PDB entry 5NSR | electron microscopy, 3.80 A resolution | chains M and F of the 8 polymer chains in the assembly

Chain M:
Protein: RNA polymerase sigma-54 factor
From: Klebsiella pneumoniae
Reference sequence: A0A0J4U551 (A0A0J4U551_KLEPN); the construct has insertions or renumbered stretches relative to UniProt, so the offset changes along the chain: -101 to 15 = UniProt 1-117; 118-257 = UniProt 118-257; 306-396 = UniProt 306-396; 415-477 = UniProt 415-477
Sequence (573 residues; each row starts with the number of its first residue; note: 72 numbers in that range are skipped by the numbering (no residue carries them; nothing is unmodelled there); a row labelled like 257A-257Z holds insertion residues (257A, then the next letters in order); numbers below 1 keep their minus sign (Met-101 is residue -101); X marks 96 residues of unknown identity (built as UNK)):
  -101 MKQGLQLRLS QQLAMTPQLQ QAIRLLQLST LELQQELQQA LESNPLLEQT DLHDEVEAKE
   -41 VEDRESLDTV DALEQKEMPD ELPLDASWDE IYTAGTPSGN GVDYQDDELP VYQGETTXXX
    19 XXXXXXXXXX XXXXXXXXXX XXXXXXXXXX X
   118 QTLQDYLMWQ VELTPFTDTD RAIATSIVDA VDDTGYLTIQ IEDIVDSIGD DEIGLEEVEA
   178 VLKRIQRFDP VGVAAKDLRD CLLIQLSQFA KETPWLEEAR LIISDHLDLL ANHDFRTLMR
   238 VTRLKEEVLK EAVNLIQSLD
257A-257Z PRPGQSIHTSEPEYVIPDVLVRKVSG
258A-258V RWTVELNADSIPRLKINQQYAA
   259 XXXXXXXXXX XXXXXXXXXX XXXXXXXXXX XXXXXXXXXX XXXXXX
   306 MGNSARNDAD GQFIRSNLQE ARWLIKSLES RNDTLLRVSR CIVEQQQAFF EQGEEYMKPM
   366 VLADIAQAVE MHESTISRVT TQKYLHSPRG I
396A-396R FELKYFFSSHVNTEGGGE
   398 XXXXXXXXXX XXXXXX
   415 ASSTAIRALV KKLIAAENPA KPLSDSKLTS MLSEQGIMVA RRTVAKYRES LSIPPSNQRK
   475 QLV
Not modelled in the structure: -101 to 15, 257A-257Z, 258A-258V, 396A-396R, 474-477
Glycans and other covalent adducts: covalent link UNK_289-UNK_291

Chain F:
Molecule: Non-Template promoter DNA
From: Klebsiella pneumoniae
Sequence (63 nucleotides; each row starts with the number of its first residue):
    35 ACATGAATGC GCAACAGCAT GCGCGCCCAG GGCTGATCGT GCAAAAGTCG TGCCAGCCGT
    95 CTC
Not modelled in the structure: 35-70, 96-97

Interface between chain M and chain F:
Contacting residue pairs - 7 pairs, chain M then chain F:
  Ser379(M) - DC76(F)  hydrogen bond to the base
  Met452(M) - DT85(F)  phosphate contact
  Ala454(M) - DT85(F)  sugar contact
  Ala454(M) - DG86(F)  base contact
  Arg456(M) - DG86(F)  base contact
  Thr457(M) - DT85(F)  base contact
  Val458(M) - DT85(F)  base contact
Interface residues without a listed pair, chain F (5 interface residues in all): DG73, DG84

Summary:
6 residues of chain M and 5 residues of chain F are in contact, with 1 hydrogen bond. The hydrogen-bonded pair
is Ser379(M)-DC76(F).
Here chain M is RNA polymerase sigma-54 factor and chain F is Non-Template promoter DNA, both from Klebsiella
pneumoniae. Entry 5NSR (Cryo-EM structure of RNA polymerase-sigma54 holo enzyme with promoter DNA closed
complex) was determined by electron microscopy together with 5NSS from the same study.
